Entry 8HKE (electron microscopy, 3.71 A resolution); this record covers chains B and A of the 4 polymer chains in the assembly.

[Chain B (and A)]
Protein: Systemic RNA interference defective protein 1
From: Homo sapiens
Notes: chain A of this document is another copy of the same molecule, construct and numbering; everything in this record applies to it too
UniProtKB: Q9GZC8 (SID1_CAEEL); residues 1-776 here = UniProt positions 1-776
Amino-acid sequence (776 residues; each row starts with the number of its first residue):
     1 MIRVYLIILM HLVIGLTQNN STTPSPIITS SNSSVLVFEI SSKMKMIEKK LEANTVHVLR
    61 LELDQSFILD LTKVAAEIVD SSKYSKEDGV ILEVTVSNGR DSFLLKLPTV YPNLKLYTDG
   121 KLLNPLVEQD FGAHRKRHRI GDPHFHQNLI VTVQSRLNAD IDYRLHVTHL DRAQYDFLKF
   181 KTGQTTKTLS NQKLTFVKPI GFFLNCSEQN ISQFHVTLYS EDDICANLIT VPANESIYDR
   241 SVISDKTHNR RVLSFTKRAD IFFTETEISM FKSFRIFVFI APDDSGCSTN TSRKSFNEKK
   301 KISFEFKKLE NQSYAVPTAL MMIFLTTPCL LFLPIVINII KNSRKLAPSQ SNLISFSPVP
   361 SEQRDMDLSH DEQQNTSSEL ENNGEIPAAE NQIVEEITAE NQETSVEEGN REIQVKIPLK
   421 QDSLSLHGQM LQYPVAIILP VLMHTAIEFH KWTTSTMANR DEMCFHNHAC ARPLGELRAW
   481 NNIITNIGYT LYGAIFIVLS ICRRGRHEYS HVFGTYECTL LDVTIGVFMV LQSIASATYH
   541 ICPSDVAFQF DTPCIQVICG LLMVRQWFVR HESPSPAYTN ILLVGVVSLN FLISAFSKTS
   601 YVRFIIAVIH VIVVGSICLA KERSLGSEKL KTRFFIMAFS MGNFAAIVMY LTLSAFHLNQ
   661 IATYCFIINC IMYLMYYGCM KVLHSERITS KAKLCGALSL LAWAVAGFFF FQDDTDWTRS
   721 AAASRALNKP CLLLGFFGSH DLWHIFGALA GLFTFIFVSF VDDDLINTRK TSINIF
Unresolved in the structure: 1-33, 132-143, 345-424, 506-509 (chain A: 1-33, 345-424, 506-509)
Disulfide bonds: Cys225-Cys287, Cys464-Cys542
Ion coordination: Zn2+: His540, Asp551, His740, His744
Curated features (UniProtKB/Swiss-Prot):
  - glycosylation (N-linked (GlcNAc...) asparagine): Asn19, Asn20, Asn32, Asn205, Asn210, Asn234, Asn290, Asn311
  - mutagenesis: Asp130 (D130N: In pk3321; defective avoidance behavior in response to P.aeruginosa), Ala173 (A173T: Loss of binding to shorter than 100 base-pair long dsRNA and decreased affinity for longer RNA species. Decreased RNA transport), Pro199 (P199L: In qt10; Failure to spread gene silencing signal. Loss of binding to shorter than 100 base-pair long dsRNA and decreased affinity for longer RNA species. Decreased RNA transport), Ser536 (S536I: In qt2; Defective in dsRNA transport), Arg565 (R565C: In qt4; Failure to spread gene silencing signal)

[Interface between chain B and chain A]
Residue-residue contacts (118):
  Ser34(B) - Arg60(A)
  Val35(B) - Val37(A)  hydrophobic
  Val35(B) - Arg60(A)
  Val37(B) - Val35(A)  hydrophobic
  Asn54(B) - His144(A)
  Asn54(B) - Phe145(A)
  Asn54(B) - His146(A)  hydrogen bond (side chain-backbone)
  Asn54(B) - Gln147(A)
  Asn54(B) - Asn148(A)  hydrogen bond (backbone-side chain)
  Val56(B) - Asn148(A)
  Val56(B) - Ile150(A)  hydrophobic
  Arg60(B) - Ser34(A)
  Asp88(B) - Gln129(A)
  Glu93(B) - Ser97(A)
  Glu93(B) - Gly99(A)  hydrogen bond (side chain-backbone)
  Glu93(B) - Arg100(A)  hydrogen bond (side chain-backbone)
  Glu93(B) - Asp101(A)  hydrogen bond (side chain-backbone)
  Thr95(B) - Thr95(A)
  Ser97(B) - Glu93(A)  hydrogen bond
  Ser97(B) - Gln154(A)
  Gly99(B) - Val90(A)
  Gly99(B) - Glu93(A)  hydrogen bond (backbone-side chain)
  Gly99(B) - Gln154(A)
  Arg100(B) - Val90(A)
  Arg100(B) - Arg156(A)
  Ser102(B) - Glu93(A)  hydrogen bond
  Ser102(B) - Leu104(A)
  Ser102(B) - Lys106(A)  hydrogen bond (backbone-side chain)
  Phe103(B) - Leu104(A)
  Leu104(B) - Ser102(A)
  Leu104(B) - Phe103(A)  hydrophobic
  Leu104(B) - Leu104(A)  hydrophobic
  Lys106(B) - Ser236(A)
  Gln129(B) - Arg156(A)
  Asp130(B) - Asn158(A)
  His146(B) - Asn54(A)  hydrogen bond (backbone-side chain)
  Gln147(B) - Ser155(A)
  Gln147(B) - Arg156(A)  hydrogen bond (side chain-backbone)
  Asn148(B) - Asn54(A)
  Asn148(B) - Val56(A)
  Asn148(B) - Gln154(A)
  Ile150(B) - Val56(A)  hydrophobic
  Ile150(B) - Gln154(A)
  Thr152(B) - Ile150(A)
  Thr152(B) - Thr152(A)  hydrogen bond
  Gln154(B) - Ser97(A)  hydrogen bond
  Gln154(B) - Asn98(A)  hydrogen bond (side chain-backbone)
  Gln154(B) - Gly99(A)  hydrogen bond (side chain-backbone)
  Gln154(B) - Asn148(A)  hydrogen bond (side chain-backbone)
  Ser155(B) - Gln147(A)
  Arg156(B) - Gly99(A)
  Arg156(B) - Arg100(A)
  Arg156(B) - Asp130(A)  salt bridge
  Arg156(B) - Gln147(A)  hydrogen bond (backbone-side chain)
  Asn158(B) - Asp130(A)
  Asn158(B) - Phe131(A)
  Asn158(B) - Gly132(A)
  Asn158(B) - Phe145(A)
  Glu235(B) - Arg240(A)  salt bridge
  Ile237(B) - Arg240(A)
  Tyr238(B) - Tyr238(A)
  Tyr238(B) - Asp239(A)
  Tyr238(B) - Arg240(A)  hydrogen bond (backbone-backbone)
  Asp239(B) - Tyr238(A)
  Asp239(B) - Arg240(A)  hydrogen bond (backbone-side chain)
  Arg240(B) - Ile237(A)  hydrogen bond (side chain-backbone)
  Arg240(B) - Tyr238(A)  hydrogen bond (backbone-backbone)
  Arg240(B) - Asp239(A)  hydrogen bond (side chain-backbone)
  Arg240(B) - Arg240(A)
  Arg240(B) - Ser241(A)
  Arg240(B) - His248(A)  hydrogen bond
  Arg240(B) - Arg250(A)
  Ser241(B) - Arg250(A)
  Val242(B) - Asn227(A)
  Ser244(B) - Arg240(A)
  Asp245(B) - His248(A)
  His248(B) - Arg240(A)
  His248(B) - Ser244(A)
  His248(B) - Asp245(A)
  Arg250(B) - Arg240(A)
  Arg250(B) - Ser241(A)  hydrogen bond (side chain-backbone)
  Arg250(B) - Ser244(A)
  Val252(B) - Ile243(A)
  His427(B) - Arg623(A)  hydrogen bond
  Leu431(B) - Ala577(A)
  Leu431(B) - Tyr578(A)  hydrophobic
  Leu431(B) - Ile581(A)  hydrophobic
  Gln432(B) - Ala577(A)
  Pro434(B) - Asn580(A)
  Val435(B) - Asn580(A)
  Val435(B) - Ile581(A)  hydrophobic
  Val435(B) - Val584(A)
  Ala436(B) - Ala436(A)
  Ala436(B) - Asn580(A)  hydrogen bond (backbone-side chain)
  Ala436(B) - Val584(A)  hydrophobic
  Leu439(B) - Val584(A)  hydrophobic
  Leu439(B) - Val587(A)  hydrophobic
  Pro440(B) - Leu439(A)  hydrophobic
  Pro440(B) - Met443(A)
  Met443(B) - Pro440(A)  hydrophobic
  Met443(B) - Phe550(A)  hydrophobic
  His444(B) - Met443(A)
  Ala446(B) - Phe548(A)  hydrophobic
  Ile447(B) - Ile447(A)  hydrophobic
  Phe548(B) - Met443(A)  hydrophobic
  Phe548(B) - Ala446(A)  hydrophobic
  Ala577(B) - Leu431(A)
  Tyr578(B) - Leu431(A)  hydrophobic
  Asn580(B) - Pro434(A)
  Asn580(B) - Val435(A)
  Asn580(B) - Ala436(A)  hydrogen bond (backbone-backbone)
  Ile581(B) - Leu431(A)  hydrophobic
  Leu583(B) - Leu439(A)  hydrophobic
  Val584(B) - Val435(A)
  Val584(B) - Ala436(A)  hydrophobic
  Val584(B) - Leu439(A)  hydrophobic
  Val587(B) - Leu439(A)  hydrophobic
  Phe591(B) - Ala446(A)  hydrophobic
Other interface residues (no listed pair), chain B (76 interface residues in all): Ala53, Thr55, Val58, Val90, Asn98, Asp101, Phe145, Ser236, Ile243, Tyr433, Ile437, His450, Glu462, Asp545, Ala547, Phe550
Other interface residues (no listed pair), chain A (73 interface residues in all): Val58, Val252, Gln432, Tyr433, His444, His450, Ala547, Ser575, Leu583, Phe591

[Overview]
76 residues of chain B and 73 residues of chain A are in contact, with 27 hydrogen bonds and 2 salt bridges.
Polar pairs include Arg156(B)-Asp130(A), Glu235(B)-Arg240(A) and Asn54(B)-His146(A). From UniProt: 5
mutagenesis sites on chain B.
Chain B and chain A are both Systemic RNA interference defective protein 1 (Homo sapiens); the structure,
dsRNA transporter, was determined by electron microscopy, deposited together with 8J6M, 8J6O and 8HIP.
